Entry 2CNN (X-ray diffraction, 1.70 A resolution); this record covers chains A and B of the 3 polymer chains in the assembly.

[Chain A]
Molecule: Caspase-3
Organism: Homo sapiens
Notes: fragment: alpha subunit, residues 29-175
Reference sequence: P42574 (CASP3_HUMAN); numbering as in UniProt (aligned over 29-175)
Amino-acid sequence (147 residues; numbered 29 to 175; the number before each row is that of its first residue):
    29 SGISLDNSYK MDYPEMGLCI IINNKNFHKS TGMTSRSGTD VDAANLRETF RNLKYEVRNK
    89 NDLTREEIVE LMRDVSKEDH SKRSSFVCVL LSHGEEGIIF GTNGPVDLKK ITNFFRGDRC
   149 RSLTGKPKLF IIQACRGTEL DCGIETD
Curated features (UniProtKB/Swiss-Prot):
  - active site: H121, C163
  - modified residue: C163 (S-nitrosocysteine)
  - mutagenesis: D175 (D175A: In P3-D3A mutant; abolished cleavage and activation, leading to prevent thiol protease activity; when associated with A-9 and A-28)

[Chain B]
Molecule: Caspase-3
Organism: Homo sapiens
Notes: fragment: beta subunit
Reference sequence: P42574 (CASP3_HUMAN); residues 176-277 here = UniProt positions 176-277
Amino-acid sequence (103 residues; row label = number of the first residue in the row):
   175 ASGVDDDMAC HKIPVEADFL YAYSTAPGYY SWRNSKDGSW FIQSLCAMLK QYADKLEFMH
   235 ILTRVNRKVA TEFESFSFDA TFHAKKQIPC IVSMLTKELY FYH
Construct notes: expression tag (175)
Curated features (UniProtKB/Swiss-Prot):
  - modified residue: R207 (Microbial infection: ADP-riboxanated arginine)
  - mutagenesis: R207 (R207A: Abolished ADP-riboxanation by C.violaceum CopC)

[How chain A and chain B interact]
Pairs across the interface (102; chain A residue first):
  D34(A) - K271(B)
  N35(A) - K271(B)
  N35(A) - E272(B)  hydrogen bond (backbone-backbone)
  S36(A) - K271(B)
  S36(A) - E272(B)
  Y37(A) - D192(B)  hydrogen bond
  Y37(A) - L269(B)
  Y37(A) - T270(B)  hydrogen bond (side chain-backbone)
  Y37(A) - K271(B)
  Y37(A) - E272(B)  hydrogen bond (backbone-backbone)
  Y37(A) - L273(B)  hydrophobic
  M39(A) - L273(B)  hydrophobic
  M39(A) - Y274(B)
  M39(A) - H277(B)
  D40(A) - H277(B)
  M44(A) - F275(B)
  R64(A) - R207(B)
  S65(A) - R207(B)  hydrogen bond (backbone-side chain)
  S65(A) - N208(B)
  S65(A) - S209(B)
  G66(A) - S209(B)
  G66(A) - G212(B)
  V69(A) - K210(B)
  V69(A) - D211(B)
  D70(A) - G212(B)
  D70(A) - S213(B)  hydrogen bond
  D70(A) - I216(B)
  N73(A) - C220(B)
  L74(A) - I216(B)  hydrophobic
  L74(A) - C220(B)
  T77(A) - C220(B)  hydrogen bond
  T77(A) - L223(B)
  F78(A) - L223(B)  hydrophobic
  L81(A) - A227(B)  hydrophobic
  Y83(A) - F275(B)
  L119(A) - I216(B)  hydrophobic
  E124(A) - P201(B)
  E124(A) - G202(B)  hydrogen bond (side chain-backbone)
  K137(A) - E190(B)  salt bridge
  T140(A) - F193(B)
  T140(A) - Y195(B)
  F143(A) - F193(B)
  R144(A) - V189(B)
  R144(A) - F193(B)
  G145(A) - V189(B)  hydrogen bond (backbone-backbone)
  D146(A) - V189(B)
  T152(A) - I187(B)
  G153(A) - D192(B)
  K154(A) - D192(B)
  P155(A) - D192(B)
  P155(A) - L273(B)  hydrophobic
  K156(A) - A191(B)
  K156(A) - D192(B)  hydrogen bond (backbone-backbone)
  K156(A) - F193(B)
  K156(A) - L194(B)  hydrogen bond (backbone-backbone)
  L157(A) - L194(B)
  L157(A) - F232(B)  hydrophobic
  L157(A) - L273(B)  hydrophobic
  F158(A) - F193(B)  hydrophobic
  F158(A) - L194(B)  hydrogen bond (backbone-backbone)
  F158(A) - Y195(B)
  F158(A) - A196(B)  hydrogen bond (backbone-backbone)
  I159(A) - A196(B)  hydrophobic
  I159(A) - F215(B)  hydrophobic
  I159(A) - L219(B)  hydrophobic
  I160(A) - A196(B)  hydrogen bond (backbone-backbone)
  I160(A) - Y197(B)
  I160(A) - S198(B)  hydrogen bond (backbone-backbone)
  Q161(A) - S198(B)  hydrogen bond
  Q161(A) - S205(B)  hydrogen bond
  Q161(A) - S213(B)  hydrogen bond
  Q161(A) - F215(B)
  A162(A) - S198(B)
  A162(A) - S205(B)
  C163(A) - Y203(B)
  C163(A) - Y204(B)  hydrophobic
  C163(A) - S205(B)
  R164(A) - Y197(B)
  R164(A) - T199(B)  hydrogen bond (side chain-backbone)
  R164(A) - A200(B)
  R164(A) - P201(B)
  R164(A) - G202(B)  hydrogen bond (backbone-backbone)
  R164(A) - Y203(B)  hydrogen bond (backbone-backbone)
  R164(A) - C264(B)
  G165(A) - G202(B)
  G165(A) - Y203(B)
  G165(A) - Y204(B)
  T166(A) - G202(B)  hydrogen bond (backbone-backbone)
  T166(A) - Y204(B)
  E167(A) - G202(B)  hydrogen bond (backbone-backbone)
  E167(A) - Y203(B)
  E167(A) - Y204(B)  hydrogen bond (backbone-backbone)
  L168(A) - Y203(B)
  L168(A) - Y204(B)  hydrophobic
  L168(A) - W206(B)  hydrophobic
  L168(A) - T255(B)
  D169(A) - Y203(B)
  D169(A) - K259(B)
  D169(A) - K260(B)  hydrogen bond (backbone-backbone)
  C170(A) - A258(B)
  C170(A) - K259(B)  hydrogen bond
  G171(A) - K260(B)
Interface residues without a listed pair, chain A (49 interface residues in all): T67, H121, L136
Interface residues without a listed pair, chain B (48 interface residues in all): Q217, F256

[Summary]
The interface between chain A and chain B involves 49 residues on one side and 48 on the other, with 26
hydrogen bonds and 1 salt bridge. Polar pairs include K137(A)-E190(B), Y37(A)-D192(B) and Y37(A)-T270(B).
Chain A is Caspase-3 and chain B is Caspase-3, both from Homo sapiens; the structure, Crystal structures of
caspase-3 in complex with aza-peptide epoxide inhibitors, was determined by X-ray diffraction together with
2CNK, 2CNL, 2CNO and 2CDR from the same study.
